Entry 8R14 (X-ray diffraction, 1.34 A resolution); this record covers chains A and B.

Chain A (and B):
Name: 3C-like proteinase
From: Severe acute respiratory syndrome coronavirus 2
Notes: EC 3.4.22.69; chain B of this document is another copy of the same molecule, construct and numbering; everything in this record applies to it too
UniProt: P0DTC1 (R1A_SARS2); residues 1-306 here correspond to UniProt positions 3264-3569 (UniProt number = residue number + 3263)
Sequence (306 residues; numbered 1 to 306; the number before each row is that of its first residue):
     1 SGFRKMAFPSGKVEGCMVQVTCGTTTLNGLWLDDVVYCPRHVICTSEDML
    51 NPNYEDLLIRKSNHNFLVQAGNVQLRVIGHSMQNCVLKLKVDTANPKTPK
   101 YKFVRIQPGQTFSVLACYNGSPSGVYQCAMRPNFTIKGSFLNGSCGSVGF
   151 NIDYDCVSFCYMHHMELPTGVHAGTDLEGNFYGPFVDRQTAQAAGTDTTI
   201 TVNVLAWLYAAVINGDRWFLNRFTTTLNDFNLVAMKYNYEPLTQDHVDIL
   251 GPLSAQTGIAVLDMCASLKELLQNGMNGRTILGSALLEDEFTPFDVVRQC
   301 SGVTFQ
Residues lining bound ligands: XHW ((5-chloranylpyridin-3-yl)-[4-[(2-chlorophenyl)methyl]-1,4-diazepan-1-yl]methanone): His41, Met49, Phe140, Leu141, Asn142, Gly143, Ser144, Cys145, His163, His164, Met165, Glu166, His172, Val186, Asp187, Arg188, Gln189, Gln192
Reported in the primary citation:
  - binding site for XHW: His41, Gly143, His163

Chain A / chain B interface:
Contacting residue pairs - 82 pairs, chain A then chain B:
  Ser1(A) - Gly138(B)
  Ser1(A) - Ser139(B)
  Ser1(A) - Phe140(B)  hydrogen bond (backbone-backbone)
  Ser1(A) - Glu166(B)  hydrogen bond (backbone-side chain)
  Ser1(A) - Gly170(B)
  Ser1(A) - His172(B)
  Gly2(A) - Gly138(B)
  Gly2(A) - Ser139(B)
  Phe3(A) - Ser139(B)
  Arg4(A) - Tyr126(B)
  Arg4(A) - Gln127(B)  hydrogen bond (side chain-backbone)
  Arg4(A) - Lys137(B)  hydrogen bond (side chain-backbone)
  Arg4(A) - Ser139(B)
  Arg4(A) - Glu290(B)  salt bridge
  Lys5(A) - Arg4(B)
  Lys5(A) - Tyr126(B)
  Met6(A) - Gly124(B)
  Met6(A) - Val125(B)
  Met6(A) - Tyr126(B)  hydrophobic
  Met6(A) - Ser139(B)
  Ala7(A) - Gly124(B)
  Ala7(A) - Val125(B)  hydrogen bond (backbone-backbone)
  Phe8(A) - Val125(B)
  Pro9(A) - Ser10(B)
  Pro9(A) - Glu14(B)
  Pro9(A) - Pro122(B)  hydrophobic
  Pro9(A) - Ser123(B)
  Pro9(A) - Gly124(B)
  Ser10(A) - Pro9(B)
  Ser10(A) - Ser10(B)  hydrogen bond (backbone-side chain)
  Ser10(A) - Glu14(B)  hydrogen bond (backbone-side chain)
  Gly11(A) - Gly11(B)
  Gly11(A) - Glu14(B)  hydrogen bond (backbone-side chain)
  Glu14(A) - Pro9(B)
  Glu14(A) - Ser10(B)  hydrogen bond (side chain-backbone)
  Glu14(A) - Gly11(B)  hydrogen bond (side chain-backbone)
  Tyr118(A) - Gly302(B)
  Tyr118(A) - Thr304(B)
  Ser121(A) - Thr304(B)
  Pro122(A) - Pro9(B)  hydrophobic
  Pro122(A) - Thr304(B)
  Ser123(A) - Pro9(B)
  Ser123(A) - Arg298(B)  hydrogen bond (backbone-side chain)
  Ser123(A) - Val303(B)  hydrogen bond (side chain-backbone)
  Gly124(A) - Met6(B)
  Gly124(A) - Ala7(B)
  Gly124(A) - Pro9(B)
  Val125(A) - Met6(B)
  Val125(A) - Ala7(B)  hydrogen bond (backbone-backbone)
  Val125(A) - Phe8(B)
  Val125(A) - Val125(B)  hydrophobic
  Tyr126(A) - Arg4(B)
  Tyr126(A) - Lys5(B)
  Tyr126(A) - Met6(B)  hydrophobic
  Gln127(A) - Arg4(B)  hydrogen bond (backbone-side chain)
  Lys137(A) - Arg4(B)  hydrogen bond (backbone-side chain)
  Gly138(A) - Ser1(B)
  Gly138(A) - Gly2(B)
  Ser139(A) - Ser1(B)
  Ser139(A) - Gly2(B)  hydrogen bond (side chain-backbone)
  Ser139(A) - Arg4(B)
  Ser139(A) - Met6(B)
  Ser139(A) - Gln299(B)  hydrogen bond
  Phe140(A) - Ser1(B)  hydrogen bond (backbone-backbone)
  Leu141(A) - Gln299(B)
  Leu141(A) - Cys300(B)
  Leu141(A) - Ser301(B)
  Leu141(A) - Gly302(B)
  Glu166(A) - Ser1(B)  hydrogen bond
  His172(A) - Ser1(B)  hydrogen bond (side chain-backbone)
  Gly283(A) - Leu286(B)
  Ala285(A) - Ala285(B)  hydrophobic
  Ala285(A) - Leu286(B)  hydrophobic
  Leu286(A) - Gly283(B)
  Leu286(A) - Ala285(B)
  Glu290(A) - Arg4(B)  salt bridge
  Arg298(A) - Ser123(B)  hydrogen bond (side chain-backbone)
  Arg298(A) - Gly124(B)
  Gln299(A) - Ser139(B)  hydrogen bond
  Gln299(A) - Leu141(B)
  Cys300(A) - Leu141(B)
  Ser301(A) - Leu141(B)
Other interface residues (no listed pair), chain A (41 interface residues in all): Lys12, Leu115, Cys128, Gly170, Thr280, Ser284
Other interface residues (no listed pair), chain B (41 interface residues in all): Phe3, Leu115, Cys128, Thr280, Ser284

In short:
The chain A/chain B interface involves 41 residues from each chain; the contacts include 22 hydrogen bonds and
2 salt bridges. Polar pairs include Arg4(A)-Glu290(B), Ser1(A)-Glu166(B) and Arg4(A)-Gln127(B). Chain A binds
compound XHW. The paper reports a binding site for XHW at His41(A), Gly143(A) and His163(A).
Both chains are 3C-like proteinase (Severe acute respiratory syndrome coronavirus 2). Entry 8R14 (Structure of
compound 11 bound to SARS-CoV-2 main protease) was determined by X-ray diffraction together with 8R11, 8R12
and 8R16 from the same study.
